Entry 4A3L (X-ray diffraction, 3.50 A resolution); this record covers chains B and P of the 15 polymer chains in the assembly.

# Chain B
Molecule: DNA-directed RNA polymerase II subunit RPB2
From: Saccharomyces cerevisiae
Notes: EC 2.7.7.6
UniProt: P08518 (RPB2_YEAST); residues 1-1224 here = UniProt positions 1-1224
Sequence (1224 residues; numbered 1 to 1224; the number before each row is that of its first residue):
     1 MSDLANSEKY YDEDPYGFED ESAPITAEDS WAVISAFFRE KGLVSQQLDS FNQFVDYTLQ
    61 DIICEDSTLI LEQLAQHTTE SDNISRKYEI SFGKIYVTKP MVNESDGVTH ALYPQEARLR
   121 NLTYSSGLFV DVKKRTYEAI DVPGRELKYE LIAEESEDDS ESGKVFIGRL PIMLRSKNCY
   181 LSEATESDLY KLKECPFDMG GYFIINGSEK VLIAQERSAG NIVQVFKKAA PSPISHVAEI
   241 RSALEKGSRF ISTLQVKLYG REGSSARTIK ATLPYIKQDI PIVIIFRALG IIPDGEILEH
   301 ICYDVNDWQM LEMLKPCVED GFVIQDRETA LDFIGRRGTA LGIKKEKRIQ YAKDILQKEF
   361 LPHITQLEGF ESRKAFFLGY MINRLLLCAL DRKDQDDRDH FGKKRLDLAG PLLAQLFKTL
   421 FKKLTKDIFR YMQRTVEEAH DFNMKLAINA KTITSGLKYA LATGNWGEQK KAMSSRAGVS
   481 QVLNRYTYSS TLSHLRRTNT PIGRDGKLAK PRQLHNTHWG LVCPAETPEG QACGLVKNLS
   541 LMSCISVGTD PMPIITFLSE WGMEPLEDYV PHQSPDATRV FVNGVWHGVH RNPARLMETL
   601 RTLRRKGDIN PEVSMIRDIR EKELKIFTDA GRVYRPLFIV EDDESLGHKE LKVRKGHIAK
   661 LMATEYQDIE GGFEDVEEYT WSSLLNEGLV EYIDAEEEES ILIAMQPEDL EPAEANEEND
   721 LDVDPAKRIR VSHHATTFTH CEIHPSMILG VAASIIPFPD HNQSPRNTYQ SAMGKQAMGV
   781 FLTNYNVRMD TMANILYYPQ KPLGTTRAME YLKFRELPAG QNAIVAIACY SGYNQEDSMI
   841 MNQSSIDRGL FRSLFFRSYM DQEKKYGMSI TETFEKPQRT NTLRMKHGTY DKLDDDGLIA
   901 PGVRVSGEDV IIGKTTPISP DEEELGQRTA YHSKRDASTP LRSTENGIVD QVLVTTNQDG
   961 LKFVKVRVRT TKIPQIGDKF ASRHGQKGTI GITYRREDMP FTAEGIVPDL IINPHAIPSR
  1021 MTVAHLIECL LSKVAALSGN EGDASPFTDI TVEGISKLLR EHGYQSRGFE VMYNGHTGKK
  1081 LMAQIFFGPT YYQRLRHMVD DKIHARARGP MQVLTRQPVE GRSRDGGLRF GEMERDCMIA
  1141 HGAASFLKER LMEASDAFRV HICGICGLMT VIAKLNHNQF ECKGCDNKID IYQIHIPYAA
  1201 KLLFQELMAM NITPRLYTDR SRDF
Unresolved in the structure: 1-19, 71-89, 135-163, 438-445, 503-508, 669-677, 716-721, 920-932
Metal / ion sites: Zn2+: Cys-1163, Cys-1166, Cys-1182, Cys-1185
Small-molecule neighbours: AMP-CPP (APC; diphosphomethylphosphonic acid adenosyl ester): Arg-766, Tyr-769, Asp-837, Lys-987, Arg-1020

# Chain P
Molecule: 7-nt RNA strand
Sequence (7 nucleotides; numbered 4 to 10; the number before each row is that of its first residue):
     4 ACCAGGA
Metal / ion sites: Mg2+: A10 (shared with 3 residues of chain A)

# Chain B / chain P interface
Residue-residue contacts (10):
  Ala-477(B) with C5(P), sugar contact
  Gln-481(B) with C6(P), phosphate contact
  Arg-497(B) with G8(P), salt bridge to the phosphate
  Gln-776(B) with G8(P), hydrogen bond to the sugar; G9(P), sugar contact
  Lys-979(B) with G9(P), hydrogen bond to the phosphate; A10(P), salt bridge to the phosphate
  Lys-987(B) with A10(P), salt bridge to the phosphate
  His-1097(B) with G9(P), sugar contact
  Lys-1102(B) with G9(P), sugar contact
Other interface residues (no listed pair), chain B (9 interface residues in all): Gly-478
Other interface residues (no listed pair), chain P (6 interface residues in all): A7

# Overview
9 residues of chain B face 6 of chain P across their interface; the contacts include 2 hydrogen bonds and 3
salt bridges. Polar pairs include Gln-776(B)/G8(P), Lys-979(B)/G9(P) and Arg-497(B)/G8(P). Ligands of chain B:
AMP-CPP. Cys-1163(B), Cys-1166(B), Cys-1182(B) and Cys-1185(B) coordinate Zn2+.
Chain B is DNA-directed RNA polymerase II subunit RPB2 (Saccharomyces cerevisiae) and chain P is a 7-nt RNA
strand; the structure, RNA Polymerase II initial transcribing complex with a 7nt DNA-RNA hybrid and soaked
with AMPCPP, was determined by X-ray diffraction (same publication as 4A3B, 4A3C, 4A3D, 4A3E, 4A3F, 4A3G and 4
further entries).
